Entry 7MGY (X-ray diffraction, 1.83 A resolution); this record covers chains A and B.

Chain A (and B):
Molecule: Alpha-1,4-glucan:maltose-1-phosphate maltosyltransferase 1
Source organism: Streptomyces coelicolor
Notes: EC 2.4.99.16; chain B of this document is another copy of the same molecule, construct and numbering; everything in this record applies to it too
UniProtKB: Q9L1K2 (GLGE1_STRCO); residues 1-675 here = UniProt positions 1-675
Chain sequence (683 residues; each row starts with the number of its first residue):
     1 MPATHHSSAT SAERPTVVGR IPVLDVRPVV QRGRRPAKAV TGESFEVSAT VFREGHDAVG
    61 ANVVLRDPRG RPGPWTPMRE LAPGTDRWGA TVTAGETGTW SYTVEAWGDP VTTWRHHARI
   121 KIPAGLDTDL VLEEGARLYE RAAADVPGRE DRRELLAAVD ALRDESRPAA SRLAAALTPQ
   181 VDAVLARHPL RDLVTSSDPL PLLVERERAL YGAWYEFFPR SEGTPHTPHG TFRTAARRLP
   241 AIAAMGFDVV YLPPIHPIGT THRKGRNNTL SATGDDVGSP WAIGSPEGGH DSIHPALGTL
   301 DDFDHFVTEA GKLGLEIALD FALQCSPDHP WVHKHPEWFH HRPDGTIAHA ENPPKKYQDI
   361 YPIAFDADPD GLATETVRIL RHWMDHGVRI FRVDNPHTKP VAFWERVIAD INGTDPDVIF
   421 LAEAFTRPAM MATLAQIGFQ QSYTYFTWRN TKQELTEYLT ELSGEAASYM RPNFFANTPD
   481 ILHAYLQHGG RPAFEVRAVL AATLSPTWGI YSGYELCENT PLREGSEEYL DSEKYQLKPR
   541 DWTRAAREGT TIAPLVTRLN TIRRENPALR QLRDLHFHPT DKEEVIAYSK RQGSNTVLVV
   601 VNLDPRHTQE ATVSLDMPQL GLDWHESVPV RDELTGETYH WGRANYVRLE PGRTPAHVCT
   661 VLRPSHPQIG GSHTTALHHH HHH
Disordered / not traced: 1-14, 664-683
Sequence notes: engineered mutation Ser-279 (Val in Q9L1K2); expression tag (676-683)
Residues lining bound ligands: ZD1 ((1R,4S,5S,6R)-4-amino-5,6-dihydroxy-2-(hydroxymethyl)cyclohex-2-en-1-yl alpha-D-glucopyranoside): Lys-264, Asn-268, Ser-279, Trp-281, Ala-282, Gln-324, Lys-356, Tyr-357, Gln-358, Asp-359, Ile-360, Arg-392, Asp-394, Asn-395, Glu-423, Asp-480, Lys-534, Tyr-535
Swiss-Prot annotation at these positions:
  - active site: Asp-394 (Nucleophile), Glu-423 (Proton donor)
  - binding site (alpha-maltose 1-phosphate): Lys-264, Gln-324, Asp-359, Asn-395, Lys-534, Tyr-535
  - site: Asp-480 (Transition state stabilizer)
From the paper describing this entry:
  - catalytic residues: Asp-394, Glu-423 (citing earlier work)
  - binding site for ZD1: Asp-394, Glu-423

How chain A and chain B interact:
Contacting residue pairs (89; chain A residue first):
  Thr-16(A) / Ala-402(B)
  Thr-16(A) / Glu-405(B)
  Thr-16(A) / Arg-406(B)
  Val-17(A) / Gln-31(B)
  Val-17(A) / Arg-34(B)
  Val-17(A) / Arg-35(B)
  Val-17(A) / Glu-405(B)  hydrogen bond (backbone-side chain)
  Val-18(A) / Val-401(B)  hydrophobic
  Val-18(A) / Ala-402(B)
  Val-18(A) / Glu-405(B)  hydrogen bond (backbone-side chain)
  Val-18(A) / Ile-437(B)  hydrophobic
  Gly-19(A) / Ala-402(B)
  Arg-20(A) / Asp-366(B)  salt bridge
  Arg-20(A) / Pro-400(B)
  Leu-24(A) / Thr-433(B)
  Asp-25(A) / Arg-32(B)  salt bridge
  Val-26(A) / Arg-32(B)  hydrogen bond (backbone-side chain)
  Val-29(A) / Arg-32(B)
  Gln-31(A) / Val-17(B)
  Arg-32(A) / Asp-25(B)  salt bridge
  Arg-32(A) / Val-26(B)  hydrogen bond (side chain-backbone)
  Arg-32(A) / Val-29(B)
  Arg-32(A) / Leu-200(B)
  Arg-34(A) / Val-17(B)
  Arg-34(A) / Asp-198(B)  salt bridge
  Thr-50(A) / Ala-429(B)
  Phe-52(A) / Ala-429(B)  hydrophobic
  Phe-52(A) / Met-430(B)  hydrophobic
  Phe-52(A) / Thr-433(B)
  Glu-54(A) / His-397(B)
  Glu-54(A) / Thr-398(B)
  Glu-54(A) / Lys-399(B)
  Glu-54(A) / Pro-400(B)
  Glu-54(A) / Met-430(B)
  Gly-55(A) / His-397(B)
  Gly-55(A) / Thr-398(B)
  His-56(A) / Glu-351(B)  hydrogen bond (side chain-backbone)
  His-56(A) / Pro-353(B)
  Gly-84(A) / Arg-427(B)
  Asp-86(A) / Arg-427(B)  salt bridge
  Asp-86(A) / Ala-429(B)
  Asp-127(A) / Arg-342(B)  salt bridge
  Leu-130(A) / Arg-342(B)
  Leu-130(A) / Pro-343(B)
  Leu-130(A) / Asp-344(B)
  Val-131(A) / Arg-342(B)
  Glu-133(A) / Pro-343(B)
  Glu-134(A) / Arg-342(B)  salt bridge
  Glu-134(A) / Pro-343(B)
  Arg-137(A) / Pro-343(B)
  Leu-193(A) / Asp-366(B)
  Asp-198(A) / Arg-34(B)  salt bridge
  Arg-342(A) / Asp-127(B)  salt bridge
  Arg-342(A) / Leu-130(B)
  Arg-342(A) / Glu-134(B)
  Pro-343(A) / Leu-130(B)
  Pro-343(A) / Glu-133(B)
  Pro-343(A) / Glu-134(B)
  Pro-343(A) / Arg-137(B)
  Asp-344(A) / Leu-130(B)
  Glu-351(A) / His-56(B)
  Asn-352(A) / His-56(B)  hydrogen bond
  Pro-353(A) / His-56(B)
  Asp-366(A) / Arg-20(B)  salt bridge
  Asp-366(A) / Leu-193(B)
  His-397(A) / Glu-54(B)
  His-397(A) / Gly-55(B)  hydrogen bond (backbone-backbone)
  Thr-398(A) / Glu-54(B)
  Thr-398(A) / Gly-55(B)
  Lys-399(A) / Glu-54(B)
  Pro-400(A) / Arg-20(B)
  Pro-400(A) / Glu-54(B)
  Val-401(A) / Val-18(B)  hydrophobic
  Ala-402(A) / Thr-16(B)
  Ala-402(A) / Val-18(B)
  Ala-402(A) / Gly-19(B)
  Glu-405(A) / Thr-16(B)
  Glu-405(A) / Val-17(B)  hydrogen bond (side chain-backbone)
  Glu-405(A) / Val-18(B)  hydrogen bond (side chain-backbone)
  Arg-427(A) / Gly-84(B)
  Arg-427(A) / Asp-86(B)  salt bridge
  Ala-429(A) / Thr-50(B)
  Ala-429(A) / Phe-52(B)  hydrophobic
  Met-430(A) / Phe-52(B)  hydrophobic
  Met-430(A) / Arg-53(B)
  Met-430(A) / Glu-54(B)
  Thr-433(A) / Leu-24(B)
  Thr-433(A) / Phe-52(B)
  Ile-437(A) / Val-18(B)  hydrophobic
Also at the interface, not in a pair above, chain A (53 interface residues in all): Pro-22, Arg-35, Arg-53, His-117, Leu-200, Thr-346, Arg-406
Also at the interface, not in a pair above, chain B (49 interface residues in all): Pro-22

In short:
The interface between chain A and chain B involves 53 residues on one side and 49 on the other; the contacts
include 9 hydrogen bonds and 11 salt bridges. Polar pairs include Arg-20(A)/Asp-366(B), Asp-25(A)/Arg-32(B)
and Arg-34(A)/Asp-198(B). The paper reports catalytic residues Asp-394(A) and Glu-423(A); a binding site for
ZD1 at Asp-394(A) and Glu-423(A).
Chain A and chain B are both Alpha-1,4-glucan:maltose-1-phosphate maltosyltransferase 1 (Streptomyces
coelicolor); the structure, Sco GlgEI-V279S in complex with 4-alpha-glucoside of valienamine, was determined
by X-ray diffraction together with 7MEL from the same study.
